1NU7 - chains B and D of the 3 polymer chains in the assembly; structure by X-ray diffraction, 2.20 A resolution.

Chain B:
Molecule: Thrombin heavy chain
From: Homo sapiens
Notes: EC 3.4.21.5
UniProt: P00734 (THRB_HUMAN); the construct lacks a stretch of the UniProt sequence and is renumbered around it, so the offset changes along the chain: 16-36 = UniProt 364-384; 37-60 = UniProt 386-409; 61-77 = UniProt 419-435; 78-97 = UniProt 437-456; 6 more segments
Amino-acid sequence (259 residues; each row starts with the number of its first residue; note: 1 number in that range is skipped by the numbering (no residue carries it; nothing is unmodelled there); a row labelled like 60A-60I holds insertion residues (60A, then the next letters in order)):
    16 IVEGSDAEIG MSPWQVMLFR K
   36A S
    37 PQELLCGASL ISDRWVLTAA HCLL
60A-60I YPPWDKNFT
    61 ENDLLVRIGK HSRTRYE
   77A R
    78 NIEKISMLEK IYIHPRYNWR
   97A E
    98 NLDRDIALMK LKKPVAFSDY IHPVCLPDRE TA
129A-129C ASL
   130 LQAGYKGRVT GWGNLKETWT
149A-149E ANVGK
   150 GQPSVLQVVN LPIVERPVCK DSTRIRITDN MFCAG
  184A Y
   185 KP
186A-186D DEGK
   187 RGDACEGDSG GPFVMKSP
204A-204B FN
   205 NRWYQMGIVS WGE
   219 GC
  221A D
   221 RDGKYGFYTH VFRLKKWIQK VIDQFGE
Unresolved in the structure: 247
Cystine bridges: Cys42-Cys58, Cys168-Cys182, Cys191-Cys220
Covalent attachments: ata-ppack (0ZJ) linked to Ser195
Ligand contacts: ata-ppack (0ZJ; N-(sulfanylacetyl)-D-phenylalanyl-N-[(2S,3S)-6-{[amino(iminio)methyl]amino}-1-chloro-2-hydroxyhexan-3-yl]-L-prolinamide): Cys42, His57, Cys58, Tyr60A, Trp60D, Glu97A, Asn98, Leu99, Ile174, Asp189, Ala190, Cys191, Glu192, Gly193, Asp194, Val213, Ser214, Trp215, Gly216, Glu217, Gly219, Cys220, Gly226
Curated features (UniProtKB/Swiss-Prot):
  - region: Ala183 to Val200 (High affinity receptor-binding region which is also known as the TP508 peptide)
  - active site (Charge relay system): His57, Asp102, Ser195
  - glycosylation: Asn60G (N-linked (GlcNAc...) (complex) asparagine)

Chain D:
Molecule: Staphylocoagulase
From: Staphylococcus aureus
UniProt: Q846V4 (Q846V4_STAAU); residue numbers follow UniProt; this construct covers 1-281
Amino-acid sequence (282 residues; numbered 0 to 281; the number before each row is that of its first residue; numbering starts at 0):
     0 MIVTKDYSKE SRVNENSKYG TLISDWYLKG RLTSLESQFI NALGILETYH YGEKEYKDAK
    60 DKLMTRILGE DQYLLERKKV QYEEYKKLYK KYKEENPTSK VKMKTFDQYT IEDLTMREYN
   120 ELTESLKSAV KDFEKDVEII ENQHHDLKPF TDEMEEKATA RVDDLANKAY SVYFAFVRDT
   180 QHKTEALELK AKVDLVLGDE DKPHRISNER IEKEMIKDLE SIIEDFFIET GLNKPDNITS
   240 YDSSKHHYKN HSEGFEALVK ETREAVTNAN DSWKTKTVKK YG
Construct notes: initiating methionine (0)
Ion coordination: Hg2+: Asp106 (together with ata-ppack)

How chain B and chain D interact:
Residue-residue contacts (61; chain B residue first):
  Asp21(B) with Lys56(D), salt bridge
  Phe34(B) with Leu194(D), hydrophobic
  Pro37(B) with Asp198(D)
  Gln38(B) with Asp193(D), hydrogen bond (side chain-backbone); Leu194(D), hydrogen bond (side chain-backbone); Gly197(D); Asp198(D), hydrogen bond (backbone-side chain); His203(D)
  Leu65(B) with Ala190(D), hydrophobic
  Arg67(B) with Leu194(D)
  Arg73(B) with Glu46(D), salt bridge
  Thr74(B) with Gly51(D)
  Arg75(B) with Tyr48(D), hydrogen bond (side chain-backbone); His49(D); Gly51(D); Glu52(D), salt bridge; Ile210(D)
  Tyr76(B) with Val195(D), hydrophobic; Asp217(D); Ile221(D); Asp224(D)
  Arg77A(B) with Glu213(D), salt bridge; Lys216(D); Asp217(D), salt bridge; Ser220(D); Val277(D); Lys278(D), hydrogen bond (backbone-side chain)
  Asn78(B) with Lys278(D)
  Lys81(B) with Glu228(D), salt bridge
  Ile82(B) with Glu187(D); Lys191(D)
  Ser83(B) with Glu187(D)
  Met84(B) with Leu186(D), hydrophobic; Glu187(D), hydrogen bond (backbone-side chain)
  Lys109(B) with Thr183(D)
  Lys110(B) with Glu184(D), salt bridge; Glu228(D), salt bridge
  Lys145(B) with Leu67(D); Asp70(D), salt bridge; Gln71(D), hydrogen bond
  Glu146(B) with Asp70(D); Leu74(D); Phe105(D)
  Thr147(B) with Asp70(D)
  Trp148(B) with Leu31(D); Leu34(D), hydrophobic; Glu35(D); Phe38(D); Asp70(D), hydrogen bond (backbone-side chain); Leu73(D), hydrophobic; Leu74(D); Ile110(D), hydrophobic
  Thr149(B) with Glu35(D)
  Asn149B(B) with Glu35(D), hydrogen bond; Ile39(D)
  Val149C(B) with Ile39(D); Leu42(D); Asp70(D)
  Gln151(B) with Glu46(D)
  Arg221(B) with Lys78(D); Phe105(D)
Other interface residues (no listed pair), chain B (32 interface residues in all): Lys36, Ser36A, Leu144, Lys149E, Gly150
Other interface residues (no listed pair), chain D (47 interface residues in all): Lys59, Met63, Lys77, Asp106, Lys201

Summary:
32 residues of chain B and 47 residues of chain D are in contact; the contacts include 9 hydrogen bonds and 9
salt bridges. Polar contacts include Asp21(B)-Lys56(D), Arg73(B)-Glu46(D) and Arg75(B)-Glu52(D). Ata-ppack is
covalently linked to Ser195(B). UniProt lists 3 active-site residues on chain B.
Chain B is Thrombin heavy chain (Homo sapiens) and chain D is Staphylocoagulase (Staphylococcus aureus); the
structure, Staphylocoagulase-Thrombin Complex, was determined by X-ray diffraction, deposited together with
1NU9.
